PDB entry 7YG7 | electron microscopy, 3.70 A resolution | chains C and U of the 12 polymer chains in the assembly

Chain C:
Name: Nucleoprotein
From: Sprivivirus cyprinus
Chain sequence (414 residues; each row starts with the number of its first residue):
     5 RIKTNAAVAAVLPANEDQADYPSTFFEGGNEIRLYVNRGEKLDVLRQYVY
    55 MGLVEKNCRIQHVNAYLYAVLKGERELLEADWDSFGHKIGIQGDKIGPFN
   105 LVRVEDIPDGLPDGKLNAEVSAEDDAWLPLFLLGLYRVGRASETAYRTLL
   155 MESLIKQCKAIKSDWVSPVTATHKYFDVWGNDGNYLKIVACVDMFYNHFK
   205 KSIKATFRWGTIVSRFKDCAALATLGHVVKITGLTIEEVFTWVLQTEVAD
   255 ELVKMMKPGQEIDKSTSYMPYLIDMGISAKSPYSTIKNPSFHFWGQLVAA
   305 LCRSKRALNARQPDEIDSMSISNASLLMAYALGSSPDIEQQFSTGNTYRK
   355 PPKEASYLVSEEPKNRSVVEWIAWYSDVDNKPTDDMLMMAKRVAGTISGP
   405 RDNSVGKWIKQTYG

Chain U:
Molecule: 99-nt RNA strand
From: Trichoplusia ni
Sequence (99 nucleotides; row label = number of the first residue in the row):
     1 UUUUUUUUUUUUUUUUUUUUUUUUUUUUUUUUUUUUUUUUUUUUUUUUUU
    51 UUUUUUUUUUUUUUUUUUUUUUUUUUUUUUUUUUUUUUUUUUUUUUUUU

Chain C / chain U interface:
Contacting residue pairs (30; chain C residue first):
  Arg141(C) - U98(U)  salt bridge to the phosphate
  Arg141(C) - U99(U)  salt bridge to the phosphate
  Tyr150(C) - U96(U)  sugar contact
  Tyr150(C) - U97(U)  phosphate contact
  Tyr150(C) - U98(U)  hydrogen bond to the phosphate
  Lys160(C) - U99(U)  base contact
  Arg212(C) - U99(U)  sugar contact
  Trp213(C) - U99(U)  sugar contact
  Ile216(C) - U98(U)  base contact
  Ile216(C) - U99(U)  sugar contact
  Val217(C) - U98(U)  base contact
  Asp222(C) - U92(U)  sugar contact
  Asp222(C) - U93(U)  phosphate contact
  Asp222(C) - U94(U)  phosphate contact
  Cys223(C) - U94(U)  phosphate contact
  Ala224(C) - U94(U)  phosphate contact
  Lys284(C) - U92(U)  salt bridge to the phosphate
  Lys284(C) - U93(U)  phosphate contact
  Ser288(C) - U94(U)  phosphate contact
  Thr289(C) - U94(U)  hydrogen bond to the phosphate
  Ile290(C) - U93(U)  sugar contact
  Ile290(C) - U94(U)  base contact
  His296(C) - U95(U)  salt bridge to the phosphate
  Arg310(C) - U95(U)  salt bridge to the phosphate
  Asn313(C) - U95(U)  sugar contact
  Arg315(C) - U94(U)  sugar contact
  Arg315(C) - U95(U)  phosphate contact
  Arg405(C) - U95(U)  sugar contact
  Arg405(C) - U96(U)  base contact
  Arg405(C) - U97(U)  salt bridge to the phosphate
Also at the interface, not in a pair above, chain C (23 interface residues in all): Leu153, Thr210, Ser285, Ala314

Overview:
The interface between chain C and chain U involves 23 residues on one side and 8 on the other; the contacts
include 2 hydrogen bonds and 6 salt bridges. Polar pairs include Tyr150(C)-U98(U), Thr289(C)-U94(U) and
Arg141(C)-U98(U).
Here chain C is Nucleoprotein (Sprivivirus cyprinus) and chain U is a 99-nt RNA strand (Trichoplusia ni).
Entry 7YG7 (Structure of the Spring Viraemia of Carp Virus ribonucleoprotein Complex) was determined by
electron microscopy, deposited together with 7XPN.
